Entry 2X2I (X-ray diffraction, 2.60 A resolution); this record covers chain A.

== Chain A ==
Molecule: Alpha-1,4-glucan lyase isozyme 1
From: Gracilariopsis lemaneiformis
Notes: EC 4.2.2.13
Reference sequence: Q9STC1 (Q9STC1_9FLOR); residues 12-1038 here correspond to UniProt positions 62-1088 (UniProt number = residue number + 50)
Chain sequence (1027 residues; each row starts with the number of its first residue):
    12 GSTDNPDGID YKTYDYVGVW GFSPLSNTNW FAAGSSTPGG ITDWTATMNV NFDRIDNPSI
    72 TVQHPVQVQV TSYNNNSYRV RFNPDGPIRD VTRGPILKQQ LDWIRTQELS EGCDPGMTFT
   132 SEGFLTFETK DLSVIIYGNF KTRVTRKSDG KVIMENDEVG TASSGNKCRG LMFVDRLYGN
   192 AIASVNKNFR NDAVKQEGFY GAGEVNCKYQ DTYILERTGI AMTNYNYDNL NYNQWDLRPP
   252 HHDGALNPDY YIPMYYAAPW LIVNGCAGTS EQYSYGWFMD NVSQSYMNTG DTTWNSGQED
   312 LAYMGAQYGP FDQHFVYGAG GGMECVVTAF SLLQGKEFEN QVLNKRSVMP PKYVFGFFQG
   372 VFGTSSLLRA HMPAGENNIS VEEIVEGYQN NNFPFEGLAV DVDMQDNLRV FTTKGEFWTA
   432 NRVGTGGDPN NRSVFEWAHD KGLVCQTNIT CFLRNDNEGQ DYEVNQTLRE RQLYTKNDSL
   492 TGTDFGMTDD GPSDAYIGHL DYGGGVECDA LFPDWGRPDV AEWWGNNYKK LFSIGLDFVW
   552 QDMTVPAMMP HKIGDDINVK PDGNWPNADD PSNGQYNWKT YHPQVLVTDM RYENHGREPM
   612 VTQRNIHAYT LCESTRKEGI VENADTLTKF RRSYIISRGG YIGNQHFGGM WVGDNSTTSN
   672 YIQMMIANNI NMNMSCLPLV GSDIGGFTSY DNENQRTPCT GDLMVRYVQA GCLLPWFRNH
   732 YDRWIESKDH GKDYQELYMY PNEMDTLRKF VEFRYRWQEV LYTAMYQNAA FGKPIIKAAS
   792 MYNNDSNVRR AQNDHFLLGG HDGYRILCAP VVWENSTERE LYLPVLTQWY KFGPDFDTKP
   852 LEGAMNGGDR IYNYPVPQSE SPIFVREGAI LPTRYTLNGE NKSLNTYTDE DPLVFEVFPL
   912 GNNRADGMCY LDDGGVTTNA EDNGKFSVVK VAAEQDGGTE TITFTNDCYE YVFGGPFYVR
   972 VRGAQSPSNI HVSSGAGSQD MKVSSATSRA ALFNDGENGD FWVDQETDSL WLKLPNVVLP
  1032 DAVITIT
Unresolved in the structure: 12-13
Modified residues: Cys336 (s-hydroxycysteine; CSO)

== Overview ==
Chain A is Alpha-1,4-glucan lyase isozyme 1 (Gracilariopsis lemaneiformis); the structure, Crystal structure
of the Gracilariopsis lemaneiformis alpha-1,4- glucan lyase with acarbose, was determined by X-ray diffraction
together with 4AMW, 4AMX, 2X2H and 2X2J from the same study.
